5IAB - chains A and C of the 4 polymer chains in the assembly; structure by X-ray diffraction, 1.79 A resolution.

== Chain A (and C) ==
Molecule: Caspase-3
From: Homo sapiens
Notes: EC 3.4.22.56; chain C of this document is another copy of the same molecule, construct and numbering; everything in this record applies to it too
Reference sequence: P42574 (CASP3_HUMAN); residues 1-277 here = UniProt positions 1-277
Chain sequence (278 residues; each row starts with the number of its first residue):
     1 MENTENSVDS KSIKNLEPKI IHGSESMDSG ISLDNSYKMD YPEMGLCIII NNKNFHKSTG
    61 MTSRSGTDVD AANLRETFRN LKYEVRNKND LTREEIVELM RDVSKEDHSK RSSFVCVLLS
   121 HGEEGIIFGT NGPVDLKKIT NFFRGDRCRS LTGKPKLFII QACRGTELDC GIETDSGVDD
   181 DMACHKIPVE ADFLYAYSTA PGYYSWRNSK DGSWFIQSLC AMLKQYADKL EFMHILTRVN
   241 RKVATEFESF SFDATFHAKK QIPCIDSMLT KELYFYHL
Disordered / not traced: 1-33, 175-184 (chain C: 1-34, 175-184)
Sequence notes: engineered mutation Asp266 (Val in P42574); expression tag (278)
Swiss-Prot annotation at these positions:
  - active site: His121, Cys163
  - modified residue: Met1 (N-acetylmethionine), Lys11 (N6-acetyllysine), Ser26 (Phosphoserine), Cys163 (S-nitrosocysteine), Arg207 (Microbial infection: ADP-riboxanated arginine)
  - mutagenesis: Asp9 (D9A: In P3-D3A mutant; abolished cleavage and activation, leading to prevent thiol protease activity; when associated with A-28 and A-175), Asp28 (D28A: In P3-D3A mutant; abolished cleavage and activation, leading to prevent thiol protease activity; when associated with A-9 and A-175), Asp175 (D175A: In P3-D3A mutant; abolished cleavage and activation, leading to prevent thiol protease activity; when associated with A-9 and A-28), Arg207 (R207A: Abolished ADP-riboxanation by C.violaceum CopC)

== Interface between chain A and chain C ==
Residue-residue contacts (110; chain A residue first):
  Asp34(A) - Arg241(C)  salt bridge
  Asn35(A) - Arg238(C)  hydrogen bond
  Asn35(A) - Arg241(C)  hydrogen bond
  Gly145(A) - Ile172(C)
  Asp146(A) - Ile172(C)
  Arg149(A) - Ile172(C)
  Arg149(A) - Glu173(C)  hydrogen bond (side chain-backbone)
  Asp169(A) - Pro188(C)
  Asp169(A) - Val189(C)  hydrogen bond (side chain-backbone)
  Asp169(A) - Glu190(C)  hydrogen bond (side chain-backbone)
  Cys170(A) - His185(C)
  Gly171(A) - His185(C)
  Gly171(A) - Ile187(C)
  Gly171(A) - Val189(C)
  Ile172(A) - Gly145(C)
  Ile172(A) - Asp146(C)
  Ile172(A) - Arg149(C)
  Ile172(A) - Thr152(C)
  Ile172(A) - His185(C)
  Ile172(A) - Lys186(C)  hydrogen bond (backbone-backbone)
  Ile172(A) - Ile187(C)  hydrogen bond (backbone-backbone)
  Ile172(A) - Pro188(C)
  Ile172(A) - Val189(C)  hydrophobic
  Glu173(A) - Arg149(C)  hydrogen bond (backbone-side chain)
  Glu173(A) - His185(C)
  Glu173(A) - Lys186(C)  salt bridge
  Thr174(A) - Lys186(C)
  His185(A) - Glu173(C)
  His185(A) - Thr174(C)  hydrogen bond (backbone-backbone)
  His185(A) - Thr245(C)  hydrogen bond (side chain-backbone)
  Lys186(A) - Cys170(C)  hydrogen bond (side chain-backbone)
  Lys186(A) - Ile172(C)
  Lys186(A) - Glu173(C)
  Lys186(A) - Ala244(C)
  Lys186(A) - Glu248(C)
  Lys186(A) - Ala258(C)  hydrogen bond (side chain-backbone)
  Lys186(A) - Lys260(C)  hydrogen bond (backbone-side chain)
  Ile187(A) - Gly171(C)
  Ile187(A) - Ile172(C)  hydrogen bond (backbone-backbone)
  Ile187(A) - Ala244(C)
  Ile187(A) - Thr245(C)
  Ile187(A) - Lys260(C)
  Pro188(A) - Asp169(C)
  Pro188(A) - Ala244(C)
  Pro188(A) - Lys260(C)
  Pro188(A) - Gln261(C)
  Pro188(A) - Ile262(C)  hydrophobic
  Val189(A) - Asp169(C)  hydrogen bond (backbone-side chain)
  Val189(A) - Gly171(C)
  Glu190(A) - Asp169(C)  hydrogen bond (backbone-side chain)
  Glu190(A) - Tyr203(C)  hydrogen bond
  Glu190(A) - Ile262(C)
  Ala191(A) - Ile262(C)  hydrophobic
  Ala200(A) - Met268(C)  hydrophobic
  Pro201(A) - Met268(C)
  Tyr203(A) - Glu190(C)  hydrogen bond
  Glu231(A) - His234(C)  salt bridge
  Met233(A) - Met233(C)  hydrophobic
  His234(A) - Glu231(C)  salt bridge
  His234(A) - His234(C)
  His234(A) - Glu272(C)  salt bridge
  Thr237(A) - Leu269(C)
  Thr237(A) - Thr270(C)
  Thr237(A) - Lys271(C)
  Arg238(A) - Asn35(C)
  Asn240(A) - Ser267(C)  hydrogen bond (side chain-backbone)
  Asn240(A) - Met268(C)
  Asn240(A) - Leu269(C)  hydrogen bond (side chain-backbone)
  Arg241(A) - Asn35(C)  hydrogen bond (side chain-backbone)
  Arg241(A) - Thr270(C)  hydrogen bond (side chain-backbone)
  Arg241(A) - Lys271(C)
  Ala244(A) - Lys186(C)
  Ala244(A) - Pro188(C)
  Ala244(A) - Thr270(C)
  Thr245(A) - Ile187(C)
  Glu248(A) - His185(C)
  Ala258(A) - His185(C)  hydrogen bond (backbone-backbone)
  Lys260(A) - His185(C)
  Lys260(A) - Lys186(C)  hydrogen bond (side chain-backbone)
  Lys260(A) - Ile187(C)
  Lys260(A) - Pro188(C)
  Gln261(A) - Pro188(C)
  Ile262(A) - Glu190(C)
  Ile262(A) - Met268(C)
  Ile262(A) - Thr270(C)
  Pro263(A) - Met268(C)
  Cys264(A) - Asp266(C)  hydrogen bond
  Cys264(A) - Ser267(C)
  Cys264(A) - Met268(C)  hydrogen bond
  Ile265(A) - Ile265(C)
  Ile265(A) - Asp266(C)
  Ile265(A) - Ser267(C)  hydrogen bond (backbone-backbone)
  Asp266(A) - Cys264(C)  hydrogen bond
  Asp266(A) - Ile265(C)
  Asp266(A) - Asp266(C)
  Ser267(A) - Asn240(C)  hydrogen bond (backbone-side chain)
  Ser267(A) - Cys264(C)
  Ser267(A) - Ile265(C)  hydrogen bond (backbone-backbone)
  Met268(A) - Ala200(C)  hydrophobic
  Met268(A) - Asn240(C)
  Met268(A) - Ile262(C)
  Met268(A) - Pro263(C)
  Met268(A) - Cys264(C)  hydrophobic
  Leu269(A) - Asn240(C)  hydrogen bond (backbone-side chain)
  Thr270(A) - Thr237(C)
  Thr270(A) - Arg241(C)  hydrogen bond (backbone-side chain)
  Thr270(A) - Ile262(C)
  Lys271(A) - Thr237(C)
  Lys271(A) - Arg241(C)
  Glu272(A) - His234(C)  salt bridge
Other interface residues (no listed pair), chain A (48 interface residues in all): Lys137, Thr152, Tyr274
Other interface residues (no listed pair), chain C (47 interface residues in all): Arg144, Ala191, Pro201, Tyr274

== Summary ==
Chain A and chain C form an interface of 48 and 47 residues respectively, with 32 hydrogen bonds and 6 salt
bridges. Polar contacts include Asp34(A)-Arg241(C), Glu173(A)-Lys186(C) and Glu231(A)-His234(C). From UniProt:
active-site residues His121(A) and Cys163(A) and 4 mutagenesis sites on chain A.
Chain A and chain C are both Caspase-3 (Homo sapiens); the structure, Caspase 3 V266D, was determined by X-ray
diffraction, deposited together with 5I9B, 5I9T, 5IAE, 5IAG, 5IAJ, 5IAK and 6 further entries.
